Entry 1KJG (X-ray diffraction, 2.00 A resolution); this record covers chains A and P of the 3 polymer chains in the assembly.

== Chain A ==
Name: Pol polyprotein
Organism: Human immunodeficiency virus 1
Notes: EC 3.4.23.16; fragment: hiv-1 protease, residues 57-155
UniProt: P03369 (POL_HV1A2); residues 1-99 here correspond to UniProt positions 57-155 (UniProt number = residue number + 56)
Amino-acid sequence (99 residues; row label = number of the first residue in the row):
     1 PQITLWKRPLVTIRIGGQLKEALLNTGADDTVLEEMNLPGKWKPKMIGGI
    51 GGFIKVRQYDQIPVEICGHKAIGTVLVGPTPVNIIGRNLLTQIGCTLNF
Sequence notes: engineered mutation K7 (Gln63 in P03369), N25 (Asp81 in P03369)

== Chain P ==
Name: Gag polyprotein
Notes: fragment: reverse transriptase-rnase h substrate peptide, residues 436-445
Amino-acid sequence (10 residues; each row starts with the number of its first residue):
     1 GAETFYVDGA
Not modelled in the structure: 1

== Interface between chain A and chain P ==
Pairs across the interface - 25 pairs, chain A then chain P:
  R8(A) with Y6(P), hydrogen bond; D8(P), salt bridge
  L23(A) with Y6(P), hydrophobic
  N25(A) with Y6(P)
  G27(A) with E3(P); T4(P); F5(P), hydrogen bond (backbone-backbone)
  A28(A) with E3(P); T4(P)
  D29(A) with A2(P); E3(P), hydrogen bond (side chain-backbone)
  D30(A) with A2(P)
  I47(A) with A2(P); T4(P)
  G48(A) with A2(P), hydrogen bond (backbone-backbone); E3(P); T4(P), hydrogen bond (backbone-backbone)
  G49(A) with E3(P); T4(P)
  I50(A) with F5(P), hydrophobic; V7(P), hydrophobic
  P81(A) with Y6(P), hydrophobic
  V82(A) with Y6(P), hydrophobic
  I84(A) with T4(P); Y6(P), hydrophobic
Other interface residues (no listed pair), chain A (16 interface residues in all): V32, F53
Other interface residues (no listed pair), chain P (8 interface residues in all): G9

== Overview ==
16 residues of chain A and 8 residues of chain P are in contact; the contacts include 5 hydrogen bonds and 1
salt bridge. Polar contacts include R8(A)-D8(P), R8(A)-Y6(P) and D29(A)-E3(P).
Chain A is Pol polyprotein (Human immunodeficiency virus 1) and chain P is Gag polyprotein; the structure,
Substrate shape determines specificity of recognition recognition for HIV-1 protease: analysis of crystal
structures of six ..., was determined by X-ray diffraction together with 1KJ4, 1KJ7, 1KJF and 1KJH from the
same study.
